8V5N - chains A and C of the 4 polymer chains in the assembly; structure by electron microscopy, 8.56 A resolution (very low resolution: no residue pairs are listed; an interface is given only as per-side residue counts).

# Chain A
Molecule: DNA polymerase alpha catalytic subunit
Source organism: Xenopus laevis
Notes: EC 2.7.7.7
Reference sequence: Q9DE46 (DPOLA_XENLA); residues 335-1458 here = UniProt positions 335-1458
Chain sequence (1127 residues; each row starts with the number of its first residue):
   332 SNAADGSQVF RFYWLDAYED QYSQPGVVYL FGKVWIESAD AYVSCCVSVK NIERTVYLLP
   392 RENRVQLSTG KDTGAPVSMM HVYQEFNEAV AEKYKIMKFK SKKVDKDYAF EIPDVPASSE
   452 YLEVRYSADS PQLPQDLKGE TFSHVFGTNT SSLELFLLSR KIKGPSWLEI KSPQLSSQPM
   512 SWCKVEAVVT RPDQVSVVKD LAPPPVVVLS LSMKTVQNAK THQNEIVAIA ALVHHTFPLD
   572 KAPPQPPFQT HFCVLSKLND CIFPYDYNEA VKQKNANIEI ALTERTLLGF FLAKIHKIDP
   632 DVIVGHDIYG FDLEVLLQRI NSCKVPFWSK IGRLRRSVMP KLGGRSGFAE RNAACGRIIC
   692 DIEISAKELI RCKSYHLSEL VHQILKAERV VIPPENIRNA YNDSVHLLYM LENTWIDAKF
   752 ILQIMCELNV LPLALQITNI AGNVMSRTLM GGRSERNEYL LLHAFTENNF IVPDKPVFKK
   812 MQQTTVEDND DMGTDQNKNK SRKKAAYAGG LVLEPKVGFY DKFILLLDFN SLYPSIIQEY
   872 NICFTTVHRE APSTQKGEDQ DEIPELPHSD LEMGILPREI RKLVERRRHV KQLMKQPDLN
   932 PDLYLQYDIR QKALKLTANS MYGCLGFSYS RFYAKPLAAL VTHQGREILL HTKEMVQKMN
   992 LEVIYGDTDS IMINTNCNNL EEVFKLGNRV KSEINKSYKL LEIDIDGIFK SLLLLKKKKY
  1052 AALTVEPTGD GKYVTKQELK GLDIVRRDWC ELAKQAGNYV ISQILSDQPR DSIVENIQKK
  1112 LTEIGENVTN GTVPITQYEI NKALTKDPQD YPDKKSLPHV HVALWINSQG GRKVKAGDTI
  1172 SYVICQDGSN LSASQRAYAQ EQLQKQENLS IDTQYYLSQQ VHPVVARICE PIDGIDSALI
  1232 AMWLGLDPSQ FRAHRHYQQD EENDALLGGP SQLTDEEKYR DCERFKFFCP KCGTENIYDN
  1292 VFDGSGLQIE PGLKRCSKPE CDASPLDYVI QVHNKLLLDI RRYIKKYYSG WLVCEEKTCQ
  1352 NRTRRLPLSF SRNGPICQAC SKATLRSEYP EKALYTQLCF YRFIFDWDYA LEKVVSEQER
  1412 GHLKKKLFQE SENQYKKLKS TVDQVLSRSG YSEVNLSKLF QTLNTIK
Disordered / not traced: 332-1270, 1453-1458
Differences from the reference sequence: expression tag (332-334)
Bound ions: Zn2+ site 1: Cys-1280, Cys-1283, Cys-1307, Cys-1312; Zn2+ site 2: Cys-1345, Cys-1350, Cys-1368, Cys-1371
Swiss-Prot annotation at these positions:
  - zinc finger: Cys-1280 to Pro-1310 (CysA-type)
  - motif: Cys-1345 to Cys-1371 (CysB motif)
  - binding site (Zn(2+)): Cys-1280, Cys-1283, Cys-1307, Cys-1312, Cys-1345, Cys-1350, Cys-1368, Cys-1371

# Chain C
Molecule: DNA primase large subunit
Source organism: Xenopus laevis
Reference sequence: A0A1L8G3G3 (A0A1L8G3G3_XENLA); residue numbers follow UniProt; this construct covers 1-513
Chain sequence (513 residues; numbered 1 to 513; the number before each row is that of its first residue):
     1 MLFSRDRKYR HNTRLTGDRK GDLYPSSLQF YQHPPTENIS LIEFETFAIE RLKLLKAVEN
    61 LGVSYVKNSE EYSKKLELEL RKLKFPYRPL HEEISDDVYD LRRKDHISHF ILRLAYCQSE
   121 DLRRWFIQQE MDLFKFRFGL LTKESVQEFL KLNDLQYVAI SEDEKNMHKE DLMNSSFGLS
   181 LTKMEDTEFY KVPFQAALDL VRPRKVFLWR GFAFIPHKDI VSIVLNDFRA KLSKALALSA
   241 RSLPVVQSDE RLQPLLNHLS HSYIGQDFSS QSNTGKISLE QIDGFAAKSF PLCMRQLHKS
   301 LRENHHLRHG GRMQYGLFLK GIGLTLEQAL QFWRLEFTKG KVDSEKFDKV YAYSIRHNYG
   361 KEGKRTDYTP YSCMKVILSN PPSQGDYHGC PFRHSDPELL KQKLQSFKVP SSGINQILEL
   421 VKGMHYQLAC QKYFELTHSV DDCGFSLNHP NQYFAESQKL LTGSREIKKE QTARDSPAVT
   481 ASQLSSSSSS ASIPKSQSSA PEMEDLEQIF SEY
Disordered / not traced: 1-15, 265-513

# How chain A and chain C interact
At this resolution (9 A) residue pairs are not listed: 14 residues of chain A and 18 of chain C lie at the interface.

# In short
The interface between chain A and chain C involves 14 residues on one side and 18 on the other. Cys-1280(A),
Cys-1283(A), Cys-1307(A) and Cys-1312(A) coordinate Zn2+ site 1. From UniProt: 8 Zn2+-binding residues on
chain A.
Here chain A is DNA polymerase alpha catalytic subunit and chain C is DNA primase large subunit, both from
Xenopus laevis. Entry 8V5N (Tetramer core subcomplex (conformation 2) of Xenopus laevis DNA polymerase
alpha-primase) was determined by electron microscopy, deposited together with 8G99, 8G9F, 8G9L, 8G9N, 8G9O,
8UCU and 8 further entries.
